PDB entry 5TZD | X-ray diffraction, 1.75 A resolution | chain J

== Chain J ==
Protein: DNA-binding protein
Source organism: Streptomyces venezuelae
UniProtKB: F2RCL8 (F2RCL8_STRVP); residue numbers follow UniProt; this construct covers 80-166
Sequence (91 residues; row label = number of the first residue in the row):
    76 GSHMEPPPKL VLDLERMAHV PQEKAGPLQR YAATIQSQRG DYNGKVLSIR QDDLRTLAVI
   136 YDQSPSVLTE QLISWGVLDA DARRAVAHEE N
Not modelled in the structure: 76-83, 159-166
Differences from the reference sequence: expression tag (76-79); engineered mutation Met92 (Leu in F2RCL8)
Ligand contacts:
  - c-di-GMP (C2E; 9,9'-[(2R,3R,3aS,5S,7aR,9R,10R,10aS,12S,14aR)-3,5,10,12-tetrahydroxy-5,12-dioxidooctahydro-2H,7H-difuro[3,2-d:3',2'-j][1,3,7,9,2,8]tetraoxadiphosphacyclododecine-2,9-diyl]bis(2-amino-1,9-dihydro-6H-purin-6-one)), molecule 1: Lys84, Arg114, Ser123, Ile124, Arg125, Gln126
  - c-di-GMP (C2E), molecule 2: Tyr106, Ile110, Gln113, Arg114, Ser123, Ile124, Arg125, Asp128
Reported in the primary citation:
  - binding site for c-di-GMP: Arg125 to Asp128
  - mutagenesis - D116A: decreased binding to DNA
  - mutagenesis - D116A: decreased binding to in vivo binding sites
  - mutagenesis - D116A: unchanged expression
  - mutagenesis - D116A (Kd of 1.6 +/- 0.5 uM): unchanged binding to c-di-GMP
  - mutagenesis - D128A: abolished binding to c-di-GMP
  - mutagenesis - D116A: decreased binding to target promoters

== Summary ==
Chain J binds c-di-GMP. From the paper: a binding site for c-di-GMP at Arg125; D116A reduces binding to DNA.
Chain J is DNA-binding protein (Streptomyces venezuelae); the structure, Structure of the WT S. venezulae
BldD-(CTD-c-di-GMP)2 assembly intermediate, was determined by X-ray diffraction together with 5TZF and 5TZG
from the same study.
